Entry 5CWW (X-ray diffraction, 2.20 A resolution); this record covers chains B and C of the 3 polymer chains in the assembly.

== Chain B ==
Molecule: Nucleoporin NUP82
From: Chaetomium thermophilum (strain DSM 1495 / CBS 144.50 / IMI 039719)
Reference sequence: G0S4F3 (NUP82_CHATD); numbering as in UniProt (aligned over 1-595)
Amino-acid sequence (595 residues; numbered 1 to 595; the number before each row is that of its first residue):
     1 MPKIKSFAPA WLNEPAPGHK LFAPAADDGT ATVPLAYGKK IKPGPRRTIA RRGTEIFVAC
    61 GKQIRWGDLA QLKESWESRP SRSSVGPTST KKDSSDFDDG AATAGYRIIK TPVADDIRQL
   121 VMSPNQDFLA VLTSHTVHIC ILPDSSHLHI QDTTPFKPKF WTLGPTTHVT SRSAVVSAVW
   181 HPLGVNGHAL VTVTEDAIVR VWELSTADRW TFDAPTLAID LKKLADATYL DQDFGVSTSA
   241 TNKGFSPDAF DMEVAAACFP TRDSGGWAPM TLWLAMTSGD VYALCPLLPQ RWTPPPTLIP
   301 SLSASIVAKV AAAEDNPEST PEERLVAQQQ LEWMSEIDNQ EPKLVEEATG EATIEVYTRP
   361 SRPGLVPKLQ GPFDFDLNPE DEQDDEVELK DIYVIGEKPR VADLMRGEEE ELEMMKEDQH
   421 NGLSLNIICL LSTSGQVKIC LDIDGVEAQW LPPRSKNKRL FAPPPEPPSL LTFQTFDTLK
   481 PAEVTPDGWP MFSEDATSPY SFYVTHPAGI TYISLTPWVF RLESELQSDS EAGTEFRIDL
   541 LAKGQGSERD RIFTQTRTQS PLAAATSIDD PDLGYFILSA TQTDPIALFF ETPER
Disordered / not traced: 1-2, 25-41, 82-97, 401-420, 594-595

== Chain C ==
Molecule: Nucleoporin NUP159
From: Chaetomium thermophilum (strain DSM 1495 / CBS 144.50 / IMI 039719)
Reference sequence: G0SBS8 (NU159_CHATD); residues 1440-1471 here correspond to UniProt positions 1449-1480 (UniProt number = residue number + 9)
Amino-acid sequence (32 residues; row label = number of the first residue in the row):
  1440 LRAREAKRKA TLRMLRESLA RVGPNVVRLR DD

== How chain B and chain C interact ==
Contacting residue pairs (47):
  D376(B) with R1455(C), salt bridge
  L377(B) with R1455(C); L1458(C), hydrophobic; A1459(C)
  P379(B) with V1465(C), hydrophobic
  E386(B) with R1467(C), salt bridge
  R400(B) with R1447(C)
  S424(B) with R1447(C), hydrogen bond
  L425(B) with R1447(C); L1451(C), hydrophobic
  L441(B) with L1454(C), hydrophobic
  I443(B) with L1451(C), hydrophobic
  L471(B) with R1455(C)
  F473(B) with L1458(C), hydrophobic; N1464(C)
  Q474(B) with N1464(C)
  T475(B) with N1464(C), hydrogen bond (backbone-backbone); V1465(C); V1466(C), hydrogen bond (backbone-backbone)
  F476(B) with V1466(C)
  D477(B) with V1466(C), hydrogen bond (backbone-backbone); R1467(C); L1468(C), hydrogen bond (side chain-backbone)
  T478(B) with L1468(C)
  L479(B) with L1468(C)
  K480(B) with R1469(C); D1470(C)
  P481(B) with L1468(C); D1470(C)
  A482(B) with D1470(C), hydrogen bond (backbone-side chain)
  L526(B) with R1447(C); T1450(C); L1451(C), hydrophobic
  S528(B) with K1446(C), hydrogen bond (backbone-side chain)
  S530(B) with K1446(C), hydrogen bond (backbone-side chain)
  T534(B) with T1450(C); M1453(C)
  E535(B) with M1453(C)
  I538(B) with T1450(C); M1453(C); L1454(C), hydrophobic; S1457(C)
  D539(B) with S1457(C); R1460(C), salt bridge
  A542(B) with S1457(C); L1458(C), hydrophobic
  R549(B) with V1466(C)
Other interface residues (no listed pair), chain B (37 interface residues in all): A308, Q436, T472, L522, E525, D529, L541, K543
Other interface residues (no listed pair), chain C (22 interface residues in all): R1441, E1444, V1461, P1463

== Summary ==
37 residues of chain B and 22 residues of chain C are in contact, with 8 hydrogen bonds and 3 salt bridges.
Polar pairs include D376(B)-R1455(C), E386(B)-R1467(C) and D539(B)-R1460(C).
Here chain B is Nucleoporin NUP82 and chain C is Nucleoporin NUP159, both from Chaetomium thermophilum (strain
DSM 1495 / CBS 144.50 / IMI 039719). Entry 5CWW (Crystal structure of the Chaetomium thermophilum
heterotrimeric Nup82 NTD-Nup159 TAIL-Nup145N APD complex) was determined by X-ray diffraction (same
publication as 4JO7, 4JO9 and 5CWS).
